8GIY - chains A and H of the 8 polymer chains in the assembly; structure by electron microscopy, 3.70 A resolution.

[Chain A]
Molecule: DNA polymerase III subunit delta
Organism: Escherichia coli K-12
Notes: EC 2.7.7.7
UniProt: P28630 (HOLA_ECOLI); residues 1-343 here = UniProt positions 1-343
Amino-acid sequence (343 residues; numbered 1 to 343; the number before each row is that of its first residue):
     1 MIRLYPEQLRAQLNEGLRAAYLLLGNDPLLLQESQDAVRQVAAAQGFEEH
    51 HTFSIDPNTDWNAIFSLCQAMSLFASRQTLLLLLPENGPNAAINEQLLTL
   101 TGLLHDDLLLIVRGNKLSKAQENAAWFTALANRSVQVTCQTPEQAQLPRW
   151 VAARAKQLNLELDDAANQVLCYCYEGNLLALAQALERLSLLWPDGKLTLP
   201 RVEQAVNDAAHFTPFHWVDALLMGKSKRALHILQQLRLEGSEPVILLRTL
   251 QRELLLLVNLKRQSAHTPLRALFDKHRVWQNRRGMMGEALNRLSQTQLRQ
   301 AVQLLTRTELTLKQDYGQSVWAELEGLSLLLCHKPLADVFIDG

[Chain H]
Molecule: Beta sliding clamp
Organism: Escherichia coli K-12
UniProt: P0A988 (DPO3B_ECOLI); numbering as in UniProt (aligned over 1-366)
Amino-acid sequence (366 residues; each row starts with the number of its first residue):
     1 MKFTVEREHLLKPLQQVSGPLGGRPTLPILGNLLLQVADGTLSLTGTDLE
    51 MEMVARVALVQPHEPGATTVPARKFFDICRGLPEGAEIAVQLEGERMLVR
   101 SGRSRFSLSTLPAADFPNLDDWQSEVEFTLPQATMKRLIEATQFSMAHQD
   151 VRYYLNGMLFETEGEELRTVATDGHRLAVCSMPIGQSLPSHSVIVPRKGV
   201 IELMRMLDGGDNPLRVQIGSNNIRAHVGDFIFTSKLVDGRFPDYRRVLPK
   251 NPDKHLEAGCDLLKQAFARAAILSNEKFRGVRLYVSENQLKITANNPEQE
   301 EAEEILDVTYSGAEMEIGFNVSYVLDVLNALKCENVRMMLTDSVSSVQIE
   351 DAASQSAAYVVMPMRL
Curated features (UniProtKB/Swiss-Prot):
  - binding site (DNA): Arg-24, Arg-73, Gln-149, Tyr-153, Tyr-154
  - mutagenesis: Arg-24 (R24A: Mild defect in DNA replication, impaired loading of clamp on DNA, polymerase speed is wild-type. More severe replication defect and very poor clamp loading; when associated with A-149), Gly-66 (G66E: In dnaN159; a temperature- and UV-sensitive mutation, displays altered DNA polymerase usage, chronically induced SOS response; when associated with A-174), Ala-133 (A133T: Reduction of synthesis of beta*, probably due to mutation of its promoter), Met-135 (M135L: 3-fold reduction of synthesis of beta*, probably due to loss of its start codon), Met-146 (M146L: No effect on synthesis of beta*), Gln-149 (Q149A: Mild defect in DNA replication, impaired loading of clamp on DNA, polymerase speed is wild-type. More severe replication defect and very poor clamp loading; when associated with A-24), Tyr-153 to Tyr-154 (Very poor loading of clamp on DNA, polymerase speed is wild-type), Gly-174 (G174A: In dnaN159; a temperature- and UV-sensitive mutation, displays altered DNA polymerase usage, chronically induced SOS response; when associated with A-66), Gln-265 to Leu-366 (In dnaN806; temperature sensitive), Ile-272 to Leu-273 (Monomeric in solution, binds very tightly to subunit delta (holA). The monomer binds tightly to linear and circular DNA. Cannot bind both Pol III and IV simultaneously)

[Interface between chain A and chain H]
Residue-residue contacts - 18 pairs, chain A then chain H:
  Asn-62(A) / Lys-277(H)
  Phe-65(A) / Phe-278(H)  hydrophobic
  Cys-68(A) / Arg-365(H)  hydrogen bond (backbone-side chain)
  Gln-69(A) / Met-364(H)
  Gln-69(A) / Arg-365(H)  hydrogen bond (backbone-side chain)
  Ala-70(A) / His-175(H)
  Ala-70(A) / Arg-365(H)  hydrogen bond (backbone-side chain)
  Met-71(A) / Gly-174(H)
  Met-71(A) / His-175(H)  hydrogen bond (backbone-side chain)
  Met-71(A) / Met-362(H)  hydrophobic
  Met-71(A) / Pro-363(H)
  Met-71(A) / Arg-365(H)
  Ser-72(A) / Gly-174(H)
  Leu-73(A) / Thr-172(H)
  Leu-73(A) / Gly-174(H)  hydrogen bond (backbone-backbone)
  Leu-73(A) / Met-362(H)  hydrophobic
  Phe-74(A) / Pro-242(H)  hydrophobic
  His-105(A) / Arg-365(H)  hydrogen bond
Other interface residues (no listed pair), chain A (12 interface residues in all): Glu-49, Ser-66
Other interface residues (no listed pair), chain H (16 interface residues in all): Arg-152, Arg-176, Leu-177, Arg-246, Val-247, Ser-346
Interface features reported in the paper:
  - interface residues, chain A: Phe-65(A), Leu-73(A), Phe-74(A)

[In short]
12 residues of chain A face 16 of chain H across their interface; the contacts include 6 hydrogen bonds. Polar
pairs include Cys-68(A)/Arg-365(H), Gln-69(A)/Arg-365(H) and Ala-70(A)/Arg-365(H). Curated annotation
(UniProt) lists 5 DNA-binding residues and 13 mutagenesis sites on chain H. The paper reports interface
residues Phe-65(A), Leu-73(A) and Phe-74(A).
Here chain A is DNA polymerase III subunit delta and chain H is Beta sliding clamp, both from Escherichia coli
K-12. Entry 8GIY (E. coli clamp loader with closed clamp) was determined by electron microscopy together with
8GIZ, 8GJ0, 8GJ1, 8GJ2 and 8GJ3 from the same study.
